4C31 - chains A and C of the 8 polymer chains in the assembly; structure by X-ray diffraction, 3.00 A resolution.

== Chain A ==
Name: Nuclear mRNA export protein SAC3
Source organism: Saccharomyces cerevisiae
UniProtKB: P46674 (SAC3_YEAST); residue numbers follow UniProt; this construct covers 757-787
Chain sequence (33 residues; each row starts with the number of its first residue):
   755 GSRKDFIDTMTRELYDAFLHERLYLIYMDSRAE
Disordered / not traced: 755, 787
Differences from the reference sequence: expression tag (755-756)
Reported in the primary citation:
  - conformationally variable residues (side-chain flip): Phe772
  - specificity-determining residues: Leu768, Ala771
  - mutagenesis - L768A/H774A, L768A/H774D, F772A/H774A: decreased localization
  - mutagenesis - L768A/H774D: decreased growth in response to 37 degC
  - mutagenesis - L768A/H774A, L768A/H774D, F772A/H774A: decreased binding to Nucleoporin NUP1 (chain C)

== Chain C ==
Name: Nucleoporin NUP1
Source organism: Saccharomyces cerevisiae
UniProtKB: P20676 (NUP1_YEAST); residues 322-355 here = UniProt positions 322-355
Chain sequence (36 residues; row label = number of the first residue in the row):
   320 GSPKKDKESIVLPTVGFDFIKDNETPSKKTSPKATS
Disordered / not traced: 320-325, 341-355
Differences from the reference sequence: expression tag (320-321)

== How chain A and chain C interact ==
Pairs across the interface (15):
  Met764(A) - Phe338(C)  hydrophobic
  Glu767(A) - Phe338(C)
  Leu768(A) - Phe338(C)  hydrophobic
  Ala771(A) - Phe336(C)  hydrophobic
  Ala771(A) - Asp337(C)
  Ala771(A) - Phe338(C)
  Phe772(A) - Phe336(C)
  His774(A) - Gly335(C)  hydrogen bond (side chain-backbone)
  His774(A) - Asp337(C)  salt bridge
  Glu775(A) - Pro332(C)
  Glu775(A) - Thr333(C)  hydrogen bond
  Glu775(A) - Gly335(C)  hydrogen bond (backbone-backbone)
  Glu775(A) - Phe336(C)
  Tyr778(A) - Val334(C)  hydrophobic
  Tyr778(A) - Gly335(C)
Also at the interface, not in a pair above, chain A (9 interface residues in all): Leu779
Interface features reported in the paper:
  - pairs named by the authors: Met764(A)-Phe338(C), Glu767(A)-Phe338(C), Leu768(A)-Phe336(C), Leu768(A)-Phe338(C), Ala771(A)-Phe336(C), Phe772(A)-Phe336(C), His774(A)-Asp337(C) (salt bridge), His774(A)-Gly335(C) (hydrogen bond)

== Summary ==
Chain A and chain C form an interface of 9 and 7 residues respectively; the contacts include 3 hydrogen bonds
and 1 salt bridge. Polar pairs include His774(A)-Asp337(C), His774(A)-Gly335(C) and Glu775(A)-Thr333(C). The
paper describes contacts between Met764(A) and Phe338(C), Glu767(A) and Phe338(C) and Leu768(A) and Phe336(C)
among others; a salt bridge between His774(A) and Asp337(C); a hydrogen bond between His774(A) and Gly335(C).
The paper reports that L768A/H774A, L768A/H774D and F772A/H774A of chain A reduce localization; specificity
determinants Leu768(A) and Ala771(A).
Chain A is Nuclear mRNA export protein SAC3 and chain C is Nucleoporin NUP1, both from Saccharomyces
cerevisiae; the structure, Nup1:Sac3:Sus1 complex, was determined by X-ray diffraction (same publication as
4MBE).
